Entry 9PFG (electron microscopy, 3.58 A resolution); this record covers chains C and E of the 10 polymer chains in the assembly.

[Chain C]
Protein: Synaptosomal-associated protein 25
Source organism: Rattus norvegicus
UniProtKB: P60881 (SNP25_RAT); residue numbers follow UniProt; this construct covers 1-83
Sequence (84 residues; numbered 0 to 83; the number before each row is that of its first residue; numbering starts at 0):
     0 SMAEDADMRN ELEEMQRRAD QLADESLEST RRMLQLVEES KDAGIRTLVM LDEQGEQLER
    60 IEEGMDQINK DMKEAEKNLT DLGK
Not modelled in the structure: 0-18, 83
Sequence notes: expression tag (0)

[Chain E]
Protein: Alpha-soluble NSF attachment protein
Source organism: Rattus norvegicus
UniProtKB: P54921 (SNAA_RAT); numbering as in UniProt (aligned over 1-295)
Sequence (296 residues; row label = number of the first residue in the row; numbering starts at 0):
     0 GMDTSGKQAE AMALLAEAER KVKNSQSFFS GLFGGSSKIE EACEIYARAA NMFKMAKNWS
    60 AAGNAFCQAA QLHLQLQSKH DAATCFVDAG NAFKKADPQE AINCLMRAIE IYTDMGRFTI
   120 AAKHHISIAE IYETELVDVE KAIAHYEQSA DYYKGEESNS SANKCLLKVA GYAAQLEQYQ
   180 KAIDIYEQVG TSAMDSPLLK YSAKDYFFKA ALCHFCIDML NAKLAVQKYE ELFPAFSDSR
   240 ECKLMKKLLE AHEEQNVDSY TESVKEYDSI SRLDQWLTTM LLRIKKTIQG DEEDLR
Not modelled in the structure: 26-33, 288-295
Sequence notes: expression tag (0)

[Interface between chain C and chain E]
Residue-residue contacts - 6 pairs, chain C then chain E:
  Glu58(C) - Lys122(E)
  Glu62(C) - Lys122(E)  salt bridge
  Asp65(C) - Arg116(E)  salt bridge
  Asp65(C) - Ile119(E)
  Lys69(C) - His79(E)
  Lys69(C) - Arg116(E)
Also at the interface, not in a pair above, chain C (5 interface residues in all): Gln66
Also at the interface, not in a pair above, chain E (6 interface residues in all): Thr83, Met114

[Overview]
Chain C and chain E form an interface of 5 and 6 residues respectively; the contacts include 2 salt bridges.
Polar pairs include Glu62(C)-Lys122(E) and Asp65(C)-Arg116(E).
Chain C is Synaptosomal-associated protein 25 and chain E is Alpha-soluble NSF attachment protein, both from
Rattus norvegicus; the structure, Min22bin20S complex (NSF-alphaSNAP-2:2 syntaxin-1a H3:SNAP-25 SN1), 4:2:2
alphaSNAP-syntaxin-1a H3-SNAP-25 SN1 subcomplex local refinement, non-hydrolyzing, class 28, was determined by
electron microscopy (same publication as 9OJR, 9OJU, 9OJZ, 9OK3, 9OK5, 9OKC and 17 further entries).
